2DXB - chains H and J of the 12 polymer chains in the assembly; structure by X-ray diffraction, 2.25 A resolution.

# Chain H
Name: Thiocyanate hydrolase subunit beta
Source organism: Thiobacillus thioparus
Notes: EC 3.5.5.8
UniProtKB: O66186 (SCNB_THITI); residues 1-157 here correspond to UniProt positions 0-156 (UniProt number = residue number - 1)
Amino-acid sequence (157 residues; each row starts with the number of its first residue):
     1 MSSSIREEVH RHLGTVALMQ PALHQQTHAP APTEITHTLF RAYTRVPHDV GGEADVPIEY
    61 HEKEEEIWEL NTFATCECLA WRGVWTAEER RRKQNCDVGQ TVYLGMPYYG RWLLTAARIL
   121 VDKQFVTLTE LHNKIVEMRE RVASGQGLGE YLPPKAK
Disordered / not traced: 1

# Chain J
Name: Thiocyanate hydrolase subunit alpha
Source organism: Thiobacillus thioparus
Notes: EC 3.5.5.8
UniProtKB: O66187 (SCNA_THITI); residues 1-126 here correspond to UniProt positions 0-125 (UniProt number = residue number - 1)
Amino-acid sequence (126 residues; numbered 1 to 126; the number before each row is that of its first residue):
     1 MSDSHHKPVW DRTHHAKMAT GIGDPQCFKG MAGKSKFNVG DRVRIKDLPD LFYTRTMTYT
    61 RGATGTIVRL VYESPAAEDE AFGNEENVEW FYSIVFAQKD LWPEYSDTFA NDTLETEIPE
   121 RYLEKA
Disordered / not traced: 1-6

# Chain H / chain J interface
Pairs across the interface - 16 pairs, chain H then chain J:
  Ser2(H) with Gly62(J), hydrogen bond (backbone-backbone)
  Ile5(H) with Arg61(J); Gly62(J)
  Arg6(H) with Tyr59(J), hydrogen bond (side chain-backbone); Thr60(J); Arg61(J), hydrogen bond (side chain-backbone); Gly62(J); Ala63(J); Asp100(J); Leu101(J), hydrogen bond (side chain-backbone)
  Val9(H) with Thr58(J); Arg61(J)
  His10(H) with Leu101(J), hydrogen bond (side chain-backbone); Pro103(J)
  His12(H) with Thr58(J)
  Glu59(H) with Glu104(J)
Other interface residues (no listed pair), chain H (8 interface residues in all): Leu13
Other interface residues (no listed pair), chain J (13 interface residues in all): Arg44, Asp47, Trp102

# Summary
8 residues of chain H and 13 residues of chain J are in contact; the contacts include 5 hydrogen bonds. Polar
contacts include Arg6(H)-Tyr59(J), Arg6(H)-Arg61(J) and Arg6(H)-Leu101(J).
Here chain H is Thiocyanate hydrolase subunit beta and chain J is Thiocyanate hydrolase subunit alpha, both
from Thiobacillus thioparus. Entry 2DXB (Recombinant thiocyanate hydrolase comprising partially-modified
cobalt centers) was determined by X-ray diffraction, deposited together with 2ZZD and 2DXC.
